Entry 9PCZ (electron microscopy, 3.65 A resolution); this record covers chains I and K of the 14 polymer chains in the assembly.

# Chain I
Molecule: Syntaxin-1A
From: Rattus norvegicus
UniProtKB: P32851 (STX1A_RAT); residues 1-267 here = UniProt positions 1-267
Amino-acid sequence (267 residues; numbered 1 to 267; the number before each row is that of its first residue):
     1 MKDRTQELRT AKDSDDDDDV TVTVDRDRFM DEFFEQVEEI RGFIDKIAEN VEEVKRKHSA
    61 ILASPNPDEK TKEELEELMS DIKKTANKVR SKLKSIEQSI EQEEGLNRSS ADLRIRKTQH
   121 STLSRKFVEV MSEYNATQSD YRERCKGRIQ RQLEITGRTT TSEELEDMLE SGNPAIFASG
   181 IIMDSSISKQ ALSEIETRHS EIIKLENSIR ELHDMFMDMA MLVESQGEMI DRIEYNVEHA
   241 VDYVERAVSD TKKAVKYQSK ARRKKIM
Disordered / not traced: 1-185, 260-267
UniProt features mapped onto this chain:
  - site: Lys253, Ala254 (Microbial infection: Cleavage)
  - modified residue (Phosphoserine): Ser14, Ser64, Ser95, Ser188
  - cross-link (Glycyl lysine isopeptide (Lys-Gly)): Lys252 (interchain with G-Cter in SUMO), Lys253 (interchain with G-Cter in SUMO), Lys256 (interchain with G-Cter in SUMO)

# Chain K
Molecule: Synaptosomal-associated protein 25
From: Rattus norvegicus
UniProtKB: P60881 (SNP25_RAT); residue numbers follow UniProt; this construct covers 1-206
Amino-acid sequence (222 residues; each row starts with the number of its first residue; numbers below 1 keep their minus sign (Met-15 is residue -15)):
   -15 MGSSHHHHHH SQDPNSMAED ADMRNELEEM QRRADQLADE SLESTRRMLQ LVEESKDAGI
    45 RTLVMLDEQG EQLERIEEGM DQINKDMKEA EKNLTDLGKF AGLAVAPANK LKSSDAYKKA
   105 WGNNQDGVVA SQPARVVDER EQMAISGGFI RRVTNDAREN EMDENLEQVS GIIGNLRHMA
   165 LDMGNEIDTQ NRQIDRIMEK ADSNKTRIDE ANQRATKMLG SG
Disordered / not traced: -15 to 20, 87-206
Differences from the reference sequence: expression tag (-15 to 0); conflict Ala85 (Cys in P60881), Ala88 (Cys in P60881), Ala90 (Cys in P60881), Ala92 (Cys in P60881)
UniProt features mapped onto this chain:
  - region: Gly111 to Val120 (Interaction with ZDHHC13 and ZDHHC17)
  - site ((Microbial infection) Cleavage): Arg180, Ile181, Gln197, Arg198
  - modified residue: Thr138 (Phosphothreonine), Ser154 (Phosphoserine), Ser187 (Phosphoserine)
  - mutagenesis: Val113 (V113A: Inhibits interaction with ZDHHC13 and ZDHHC17), Gln116 (Q116A: Inhibits interaction with ZDHHC13 and ZDHHC17), Pro117 (P117A: Inhibits interaction with ZDHHC13 and ZDHHC17)

# Interface between chain I and chain K
Residue-residue contacts - 22 pairs, chain I then chain K:
  Ile202(I) - Ser28(K)
  Glu206(I) - Arg31(K)
  Ile209(I) - Leu35(K)  hydrophobic
  Arg210(I) - Arg31(K)
  His213(I) - Leu35(K)  hydrogen bond (side chain-backbone)
  His213(I) - Glu38(K)
  His213(I) - Ser39(K)
  Phe216(I) - Ala42(K)
  Phe216(I) - Gly43(K)
  Phe216(I) - Thr46(K)
  Val223(I) - Gln53(K)
  Gln226(I) - Gln53(K)
  Ile230(I) - Gln56(K)
  Ile233(I) - Ile60(K)  hydrophobic
  Glu234(I) - Gln56(K)
  Glu234(I) - Arg59(K)
  Glu234(I) - Ile60(K)
  Val237(I) - Ile67(K)  hydrophobic
  Val241(I) - Gln66(K)
  Val241(I) - Ile67(K)  hydrophobic
  Val244(I) - Met71(K)  hydrophobic
  Lys252(I) - Leu78(K)
Also at the interface, not in a pair above, chain I (18 interface residues in all): Met219, Gly227, Val248
Also at the interface, not in a pair above, chain K (19 interface residues in all): Val36, Met49, Ala74

# In short
The interface between chain I and chain K involves 18 residues on one side and 19 on the other, with 1
hydrogen bond. Its one hydrogen-bonded contact is His213(I)-Leu35(K). Curated annotation (UniProt) lists 3
mutagenesis sites on chain K.
Here chain I is Syntaxin-1A and chain K is Synaptosomal-associated protein 25, both from Rattus norvegicus.
Entry 9PCZ (22bin20S complex (NSF-alphaSNAP-2:2 syntaxin-1a:SNAP-25), hydrolyzing, class 15) was determined by
electron microscopy (same publication as 9OJR, 9OJU, 9OJZ, 9OK3, 9OK5, 9OKC and 17 further entries).
